8UR3 - chains A and B; structure by electron microscopy, 2.61 A resolution.

Chain A (and B):
Protein: Oleate hydratase
Source organism: Staphylococcus aureus
Notes: chain B of this document is another copy of the same molecule, construct and numbering; everything in this record applies to it too
UniProt: A0A0D6GJV1 (A0A0D6GJV1_STAAU); numbering as in UniProt (aligned over 1-591)
Amino-acid sequence (611 residues; row label = number of the first residue in the row; numbers below 1 keep their minus sign (Met-19 is residue -19)):
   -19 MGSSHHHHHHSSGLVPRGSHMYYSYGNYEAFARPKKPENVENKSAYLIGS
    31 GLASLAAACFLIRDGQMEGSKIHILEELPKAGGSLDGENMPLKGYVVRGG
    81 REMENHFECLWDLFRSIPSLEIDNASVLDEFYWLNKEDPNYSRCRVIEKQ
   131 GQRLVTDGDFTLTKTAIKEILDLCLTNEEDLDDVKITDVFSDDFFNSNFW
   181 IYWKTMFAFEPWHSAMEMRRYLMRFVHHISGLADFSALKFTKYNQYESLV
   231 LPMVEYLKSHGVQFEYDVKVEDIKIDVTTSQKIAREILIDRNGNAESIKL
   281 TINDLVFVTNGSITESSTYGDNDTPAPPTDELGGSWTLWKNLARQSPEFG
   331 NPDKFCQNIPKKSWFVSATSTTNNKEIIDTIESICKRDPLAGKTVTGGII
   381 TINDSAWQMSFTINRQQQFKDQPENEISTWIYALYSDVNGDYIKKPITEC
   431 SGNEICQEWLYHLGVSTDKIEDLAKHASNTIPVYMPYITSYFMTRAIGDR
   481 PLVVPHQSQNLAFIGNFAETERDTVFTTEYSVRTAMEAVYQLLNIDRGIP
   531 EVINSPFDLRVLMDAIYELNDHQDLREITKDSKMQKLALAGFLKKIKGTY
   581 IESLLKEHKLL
Disordered / not traced: -19 to -2, 61-74
Sequence notes: initiating methionine (-19); expression tag (-18 to 0)
Reported in the primary citation:
  - conformationally variable residues (order/disorder transition): Asn120 to Cys124, His208 to Lys222, Lys366 to Gly378, Asn394 to Glu406
  - mutagenesis - K563E/M564A/K566E/L567A/K574E/K575E: abolished catalytic activity
  - mutagenesis - K563E/M564A/K566E/L567A/K574E/K575E: unchanged stability

Interface between chain A and chain B:
Contacting residue pairs - 100 pairs, chain A then chain B:
  Tyr2(A) - Tyr112(B)  hydrogen bond
  Tyr5(A) - His86(B)
  Tyr5(A) - Ile533(B)  hydrophobic
  Gly6(A) - Glu88(B)
  Asn7(A) - Ala10(B)
  Asn7(A) - Glu88(B)  hydrogen bond (side chain-backbone)
  Asn7(A) - Asp92(B)
  Asn7(A) - Pro530(B)
  Tyr8(A) - Asn85(B)
  Tyr8(A) - Trp91(B)
  Tyr8(A) - Leu108(B)  hydrophobic
  Tyr8(A) - Phe111(B)
  Tyr8(A) - Tyr112(B)
  Tyr8(A) - Lys219(B)
  Glu9(A) - Tyr112(B)  hydrogen bond
  Ala10(A) - Asn7(B)
  Ala10(A) - Phe11(B)
  Phe11(A) - Ala10(B)
  Phe11(A) - Phe11(B)  hydrophobic
  Phe11(A) - Trp91(B)
  Phe11(A) - Asp92(B)
  Phe11(A) - Arg95(B)
  Phe11(A) - Leu108(B)  hydrophobic
  Ala12(A) - Tyr112(B)  hydrophobic
  Arg13(A) - Asn104(B)  hydrogen bond (side chain-backbone)
  Arg13(A) - Ala105(B)
  Arg13(A) - Asp109(B)  salt bridge
  Arg13(A) - Tyr112(B)
  Arg13(A) - Trp113(B)  hydrogen bond (backbone-side chain)
  Pro14(A) - Trp113(B)
  Lys15(A) - Trp113(B)
  Asn85(A) - Tyr8(B)
  His86(A) - Tyr5(B)
  Glu88(A) - Gly6(B)
  Glu88(A) - Asn7(B)  hydrogen bond (backbone-side chain)
  Trp91(A) - Tyr8(B)
  Trp91(A) - Phe11(B)
  Asp92(A) - Asn7(B)
  Asp92(A) - Phe11(B)
  Arg95(A) - Phe11(B)
  Asn104(A) - Arg13(B)  hydrogen bond (backbone-side chain)
  Ala105(A) - Arg13(B)
  Leu108(A) - Tyr8(B)  hydrophobic
  Leu108(A) - Phe11(B)  hydrophobic
  Asp109(A) - Arg13(B)  salt bridge
  Phe111(A) - Tyr8(B)
  Tyr112(A) - Tyr2(B)  hydrogen bond
  Tyr112(A) - Tyr8(B)
  Tyr112(A) - Glu9(B)  hydrogen bond
  Tyr112(A) - Ala12(B)  hydrophobic
  Tyr112(A) - Arg13(B)
  Tyr112(A) - Asp526(B)  hydrogen bond (side chain-backbone)
  Tyr112(A) - Arg527(B)
  Tyr112(A) - Gly528(B)
  Trp113(A) - Arg13(B)  hydrogen bond (side chain-backbone)
  Trp113(A) - Pro14(B)
  Trp113(A) - Lys15(B)
  Lys116(A) - Asp526(B)  salt bridge
  Leu155(A) - Thr579(B)
  Leu155(A) - Tyr580(B)  hydrogen bond (backbone-backbone)
  Leu155(A) - Ile581(B)  hydrophobic
  Asn157(A) - Gly578(B)
  Asn157(A) - Thr579(B)  hydrogen bond (side chain-backbone)
  Asn157(A) - Tyr580(B)
  Asn157(A) - Ser583(B)  hydrogen bond
  Arg199(A) - Tyr580(B)
  Met203(A) - Tyr580(B)  hydrophobic
  Lys219(A) - Tyr8(B)
  Asp526(A) - Tyr112(B)  hydrogen bond (backbone-side chain)
  Asp526(A) - Lys116(B)  salt bridge
  Arg527(A) - Tyr112(B)
  Gly528(A) - Tyr112(B)
  Pro530(A) - Asn7(B)
  Glu531(A) - Arg540(B)  salt bridge
  Ile533(A) - Tyr5(B)  hydrophobic
  Asn534(A) - Asn534(B)
  Asn534(A) - Asp538(B)
  Asn534(A) - Arg540(B)
  Phe537(A) - Phe537(B)
  Phe537(A) - Asp538(B)
  Phe537(A) - Leu539(B)  hydrogen bond (backbone-backbone)
  Phe537(A) - Arg540(B)
  Phe537(A) - Tyr580(B)
  Asp538(A) - Asn534(B)
  Asp538(A) - Phe537(B)
  Leu539(A) - Phe537(B)  hydrogen bond (backbone-backbone)
  Leu539(A) - Leu539(B)  hydrophobic
  Arg540(A) - Glu531(B)  salt bridge
  Arg540(A) - Asn534(B)
  Arg540(A) - Phe537(B)
  Gly578(A) - Asn157(B)
  Thr579(A) - Leu155(B)
  Thr579(A) - Asn157(B)  hydrogen bond (backbone-side chain)
  Tyr580(A) - Leu155(B)  hydrogen bond (backbone-backbone)
  Tyr580(A) - Asn157(B)
  Tyr580(A) - Arg199(B)
  Tyr580(A) - Met203(B)  hydrophobic
  Tyr580(A) - Phe537(B)
  Ile581(A) - Leu155(B)  hydrophobic
  Ser583(A) - Asn157(B)  hydrogen bond
Interface residues without a listed pair, chain A (56 interface residues in all): Asn115, Glu117, Cys154, Thr156, Asp160, Arg502, Ser535, Leu542, Leu584
Interface residues without a listed pair, chain B (56 interface residues in all): Asn115, Glu117, Cys154, Thr156, Asp160, Arg502, Ser535, Leu542, Leu584

Summary:
Chain A and chain B each contribute 56 residues to their interface; the contacts include 20 hydrogen bonds and
6 salt bridges. Polar pairs include Arg13(A)-Asp109(B), Lys116(A)-Asp526(B) and Glu531(A)-Arg540(B). The paper
reports that K563E/M564A/K566E/L567A/K574E/K575E of chain A abolish catalytic activity; conformational
variability at Asn120(A), His208(A) and Lys366(A) among others.
Both chains are Oleate hydratase (Staphylococcus aureus). Entry 8UR3 (Cryo-EM reconstruction of Staphylococcus
aureus Oleate hydratase (OhyA) dimer with an ordered C-terminal membrane-association domain) was determined by
electron microscopy (same publication as 8UR6).
